Entry 3QJU (X-ray diffraction, 2.90 A resolution); this record covers chains A and B of the 3 polymer chains in the assembly.

# Chain A
Name: Cytochrome c oxidase subunit 1
Organism: Thermus thermophilus
Notes: EC 1.9.3.1
Reference sequence: Q5SJ79 (COX1_THET8); residue numbers follow UniProt; this construct covers 2-562
Chain sequence (568 residues; numbered -5 to 562; the number before each row is that of its first residue; numbers below 1 keep their minus sign (Met-5 is residue -5)):
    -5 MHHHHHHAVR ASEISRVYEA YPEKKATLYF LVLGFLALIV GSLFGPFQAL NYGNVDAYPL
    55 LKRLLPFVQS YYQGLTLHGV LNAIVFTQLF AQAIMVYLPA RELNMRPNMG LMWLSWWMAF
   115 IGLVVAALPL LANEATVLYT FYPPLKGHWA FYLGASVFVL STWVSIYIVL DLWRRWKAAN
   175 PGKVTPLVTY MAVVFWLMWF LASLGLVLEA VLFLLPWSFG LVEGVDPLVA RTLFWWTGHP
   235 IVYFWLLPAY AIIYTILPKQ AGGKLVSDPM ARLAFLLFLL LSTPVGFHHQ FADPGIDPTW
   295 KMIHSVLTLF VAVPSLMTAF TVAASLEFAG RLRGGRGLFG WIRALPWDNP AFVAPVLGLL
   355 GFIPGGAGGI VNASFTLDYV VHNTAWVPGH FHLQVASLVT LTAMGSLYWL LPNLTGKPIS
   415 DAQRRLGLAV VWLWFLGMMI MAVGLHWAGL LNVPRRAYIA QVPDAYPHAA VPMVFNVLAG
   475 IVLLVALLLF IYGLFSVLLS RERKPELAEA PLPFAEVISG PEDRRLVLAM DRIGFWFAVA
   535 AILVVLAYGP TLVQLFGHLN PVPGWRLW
Not modelled in the structure: -5 to 10
Sequence notes: expression tag (-5 to 1)
UniProt features mapped onto this chain:
  - binding site (Fe(II)-heme a): His72, His386
  - binding site (Cu cation): His233, Tyr237, His282, His283
  - binding site (heme a3): His384
  - cross-link: His233 to Tyr237 (1'-histidyl-3'-tyrosine (His-Tyr))
Metal / ion sites: heme Fe: His72, His386; Cu+: His282, His283; heme-as Fe near His384 (its only coordinating residue here)
Residues lining bound ligands:
  - carbon monoxide (CMO): Gly232, His233, Val236, His282, His283
  - heme-as (HAS): Tyr133, Tyr136, Trp229, His233, Val236, Tyr237, Trp239, Leu240, Tyr244, His282, His283, Thr302, Ala306, Ser309, Leu310, Thr312, Ala313, Ala317, Leu320, Trp335, Ile336, Val350, Leu353, Leu354, Phe356, Ile357, Gly360, Gly363, Ile364, Asn366, Ala367, Asp372, His376, Asn377, Val381, His384, Phe385, Gln388, Val389, Arg449, Arg450
  - heme (HEM): Leu32, Ser36, Gly39, Pro40, Gln42, Ala43, Tyr46, Tyr65, Leu69, His72, Gly73, Asn76, Ala77, Phe80, Thr81, Leu132, Tyr133, Pro382, Phe385, His386, Val389, Ala390, Thr394, Trp428, Met432, Met435, Arg449, Arg450, Ala451, Leu477

# Chain B
Name: Cytochrome c oxidase subunit 2
Organism: Thermus thermophilus
Notes: EC 1.9.3.1
Reference sequence: Q5SJ80 (COX2_THET8); residue numbers follow UniProt; this construct covers 1-168
Chain sequence (168 residues; row label = number of the first residue in the row):
     1 MVDEHKAHKA ILAYEKGWLA FSLAMLFVFI ALIAYTLATH TAGVIPAGKL ERVDPTTVRQ
    61 EGPWADPAQA VVQTGPNQYT VYVLAFAFGY QPNPIEVPQG AEIVFKITSP DVIHGFHVEG
   121 TNINVEVLPG EVSTVRYTFK RPGEYRIICN QYCGLGHQNM FGTIVVKE
Not modelled in the structure: 1-2
UniProt features mapped onto this chain:
  - binding site (Cu cation): His114, Cys149, Cys153, His157
Metal / ion sites: dinuclear copper ion: His114, Cys149, Cys153, His157, Met160

# How chain A and chain B interact
Contacting residue pairs (110; chain A residue first):
  Ser64(A) - Leu155(B)
  Tyr66(A) - Tyr152(B)  hydrophobic
  Tyr66(A) - Leu155(B)
  Tyr66(A) - Gln158(B)  hydrogen bond
  Thr130(A) - Tyr152(B)  hydrogen bond (backbone-side chain)
  Leu132(A) - Tyr152(B)  hydrophobic
  Tyr136(A) - Gln151(B)
  Pro137(A) - Ile113(B)
  Pro138(A) - Asp111(B)
  Pro138(A) - Val112(B)
  Pro138(A) - Pro129(B)  hydrophobic
  Asp220(A) - Arg52(B)  salt bridge
  Pro221(A) - Pro129(B)
  Leu222(A) - Leu128(B)  hydrophobic
  Arg225(A) - Glu126(B)  salt bridge
  Arg225(A) - Gln151(B)
  Lys258(A) - Glu4(B)  salt bridge
  Val260(A) - His8(B)
  Val260(A) - Ile11(B)  hydrophobic
  Met264(A) - Leu12(B)  hydrophobic
  Met264(A) - Glu15(B)
  Phe285(A) - Pro46(B)
  Ala286(A) - Asn124(B)
  Ala286(A) - Val125(B)
  Ala286(A) - Glu126(B)  hydrogen bond (backbone-backbone)
  Asp287(A) - Pro46(B)
  Asp287(A) - Glu126(B)
  Pro288(A) - Glu126(B)
  Pro288(A) - Leu128(B)  hydrophobic
  Pro288(A) - Glu131(B)
  Pro288(A) - Ser133(B)
  Gly289(A) - Ala47(B)  hydrogen bond (backbone-backbone)
  Gly289(A) - Gly48(B)
  Gly289(A) - Leu50(B)
  Ile290(A) - Gly48(B)
  Pro292(A) - Gly48(B)
  Met296(A) - Ile30(B)
  Met296(A) - Ala34(B)  hydrophobic
  Val300(A) - Ile30(B)  hydrophobic
  Leu303(A) - Leu26(B)
  Leu303(A) - Ile30(B)  hydrophobic
  Phe304(A) - Phe27(B)  hydrophobic
  Val307(A) - Leu26(B)  hydrophobic
  Leu310(A) - Trp18(B)  hydrogen bond (backbone-side chain)
  Leu310(A) - Ser22(B)
  Met311(A) - Glu15(B)
  Met311(A) - Trp18(B)
  Phe314(A) - Ile11(B)
  Phe314(A) - Glu15(B)
  Phe314(A) - Trp18(B)
  Thr315(A) - Glu15(B)
  Ser368(A) - Ile33(B)
  Phe369(A) - Ile33(B)  hydrophobic
  Phe369(A) - Ile45(B)  hydrophobic
  Thr370(A) - Ile33(B)
  Thr370(A) - Thr36(B)  hydrogen bond
  Thr370(A) - Leu37(B)
  Tyr373(A) - Ile45(B)
  Tyr373(A) - Pro46(B)
  Tyr373(A) - Asn122(B)
  Tyr373(A) - Asn124(B)  hydrogen bond (backbone-side chain)
  Val374(A) - Asn122(B)
  His376(A) - Asn124(B)  hydrogen bond (backbone-side chain)
  His376(A) - Glu126(B)  salt bridge
  His376(A) - Asn150(B)  hydrogen bond (backbone-side chain)
  Asn377(A) - Glu126(B)  hydrogen bond
  Asn377(A) - Asn150(B)  hydrogen bond (side chain-backbone)
  Asn377(A) - Gln151(B)
  Asn446(A) - His117(B)
  Asn446(A) - Glu119(B)
  Asn446(A) - Gly120(B)  hydrogen bond (side chain-backbone)
  Asn446(A) - Ile148(B)
  Pro448(A) - Ile148(B)  hydrophobic
  Pro448(A) - Asn150(B)
  Arg449(A) - His157(B)  hydrogen bond (backbone-side chain)
  Arg450(A) - Gln151(B)  hydrogen bond
  Arg450(A) - Tyr152(B)
  Arg450(A) - His157(B)  hydrogen bond (backbone-side chain)
  Ala451(A) - His157(B)
  Tyr452(A) - Gln158(B)
  Gln455(A) - Gln158(B)  hydrogen bond
  Val456(A) - Asn159(B)
  Ala459(A) - Arg146(B)  hydrogen bond (backbone-side chain)
  Tyr460(A) - Arg146(B)
  Tyr460(A) - Phe161(B)
  Ile512(A) - Glu4(B)
  Ile512(A) - His8(B)
  Ser513(A) - His5(B)  hydrogen bond (backbone-side chain)
  Gly514(A) - His5(B)
  Gly514(A) - His8(B)
  Pro515(A) - His5(B)
  Pro515(A) - Lys9(B)
  Glu516(A) - Lys9(B)  salt bridge
  Glu516(A) - Leu12(B)
  Asp517(A) - His8(B)  salt bridge
  Leu549(A) - Leu50(B)  hydrophobic
  His552(A) - Arg52(B)  hydrogen bond (backbone-side chain)
  Asn554(A) - Arg52(B)
  Asn554(A) - Val53(B)  hydrogen bond (side chain-backbone)
  Asn554(A) - Gly130(B)  hydrogen bond (side chain-backbone)
  Val556(A) - Pro55(B)  hydrophobic
  Val556(A) - Pro129(B)
  Trp559(A) - Pro110(B)
  Trp559(A) - Asp111(B)
  Trp559(A) - Val112(B)  hydrophobic
  Leu561(A) - Val112(B)  hydrophobic
  Leu561(A) - Cys153(B)
  Leu561(A) - Gly154(B)
  Leu561(A) - Leu155(B)  hydrogen bond (backbone-backbone)
  Trp562(A) - Leu155(B)
Also at the interface, not in a pair above, chain A (73 interface residues in all): Val131, Leu139, Ser261, Asp291, Lys295, Ser299, Ile364, Asp372, Thr378, Ile453, Gln548, Leu553, Pro557
Also at the interface, not in a pair above, chain B (61 interface residues in all): Tyr14, Leu19, Leu23, Phe29, Val44, Thr56, Ala87, Val132, Cys149

# Summary
73 residues of chain A and 61 residues of chain B are in contact; the contacts include 22 hydrogen bonds and 6
salt bridges. Among the polar pairs are Asp220(A)-Arg52(B), Arg225(A)-Glu126(B) and Lys258(A)-Glu4(B). Ligands
of chain A: heme, heme-as and carbon monoxide.
Chain A is Cytochrome c oxidase subunit 1 and chain B is Cytochrome c oxidase subunit 2, both from Thermus
thermophilus; the structure, The structure of and photolytic induced changes of carbon monoxide binding to the
cytochrome ba3-oxidase from ..., was determined by X-ray diffraction (same publication as 3QJQ, 3QJR, 3QJS,
3QJT and 3QJV).
